Entry 5F1U (X-ray diffraction, 2.35 A resolution); this record covers chains C and D of the 4 polymer chains in the assembly.

[Chain C (and D)]
Molecule: 4-hydroxy-tetrahydrodipicolinate synthase
Source organism: Campylobacter jejuni
Notes: EC 4.3.3.7; chain D of this document is another copy of the same molecule, construct and numbering; everything in this record applies to it too
UniProt: Q9PPB4 (DAPA_CAMJE); numbering as in UniProt (aligned over 2-298)
Amino-acid sequence (297 residues; row label = number of the first residue in the row):
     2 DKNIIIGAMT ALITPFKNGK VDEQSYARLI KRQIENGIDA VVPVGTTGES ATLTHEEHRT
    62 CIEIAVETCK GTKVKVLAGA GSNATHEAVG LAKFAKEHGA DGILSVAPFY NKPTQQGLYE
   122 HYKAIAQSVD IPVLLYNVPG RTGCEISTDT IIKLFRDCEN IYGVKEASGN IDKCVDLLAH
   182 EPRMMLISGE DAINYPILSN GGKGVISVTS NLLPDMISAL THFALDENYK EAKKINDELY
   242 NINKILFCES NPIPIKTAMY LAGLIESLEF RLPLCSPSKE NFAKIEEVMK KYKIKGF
Not modelled in the structure: 2
Sequence notes: engineered mutation Phe110 (Tyr in Q9PPB4)
Residues lining bound ligands: bis-Lysine (3VN; (2R,5R)-2,5-diamino-2,5-bis(4-aminobutyl)hexanedioic acid): Ser51, Ala52, Leu54, Thr55, His56, His59, Asn84, Ala85, Glu88, Phe110
Curated features (UniProtKB/Swiss-Prot):
  - active site: Tyr137 (Proton donor/acceptor), Lys166 (Schiff-base intermediate with substrate)
  - binding site (pyruvate): Thr48, Ile207
  - site (Part of a proton relay during catalysis): Thr47, Tyr111

[Interface between chain C and chain D]
Pairs across the interface - 63 pairs, chain C then chain D:
  Thr47(C) - Tyr111(D)  hydrogen bond
  Ala52(C) - Asn84(D)
  Ala52(C) - Ala85(D)
  Ala52(C) - Glu88(D)
  Ala52(C) - Asn112(D)
  Thr53(C) - Asn84(D)
  Thr53(C) - Ala85(D)
  Thr53(C) - His87(D)  hydrogen bond (backbone-side chain)
  Asn84(C) - Ala52(D)
  Asn84(C) - Phe110(D)
  Asn84(C) - Pro274(D)
  Ala85(C) - Ala52(D)
  Ala85(C) - Thr53(D)
  Thr86(C) - Leu273(D)  hydrogen bond (backbone-backbone)
  Thr86(C) - Pro274(D)
  His87(C) - Thr53(D)  hydrogen bond (side chain-backbone)
  Glu88(C) - Ala52(D)
  Val107(C) - Tyr111(D)
  Pro109(C) - Pro274(D)  hydrophobic
  Phe110(C) - Phe110(D)  hydrophobic
  Phe110(C) - Tyr111(D)  hydrophobic
  Tyr111(C) - Thr47(D)  hydrogen bond
  Tyr111(C) - Ser51(D)
  Tyr111(C) - Val107(D)
  Tyr111(C) - Phe110(D)  hydrophobic
  Tyr111(C) - Arg142(D)  hydrogen bond (backbone-side chain)
  Asn112(C) - Ala52(D)
  Asn112(C) - Arg142(D)
  Asn112(C) - Pro274(D)
  Asn112(C) - Leu275(D)
  Lys113(C) - Gly141(D)
  Lys113(C) - Arg142(D)
  Lys113(C) - Ser251(D)  hydrogen bond (backbone-side chain)
  Pro114(C) - Pro274(D)
  Thr115(C) - Glu250(D)
  Thr115(C) - Ile254(D)
  Thr115(C) - Cys276(D)
  Gly118(C) - Pro274(D)
  Gly118(C) - Cys276(D)
  Glu121(C) - Leu273(D)
  His122(C) - Pro274(D)
  Gly141(C) - Lys113(D)  hydrogen bond (backbone-side chain)
  Gly141(C) - Gly144(D)
  Arg142(C) - Tyr111(D)  hydrogen bond (side chain-backbone)
  Arg142(C) - Asn112(D)  hydrogen bond (side chain-backbone)
  Arg142(C) - Lys113(D)
  Arg142(C) - Thr143(D)
  Thr143(C) - Arg142(D)
  Gly144(C) - Gly141(D)
  Glu250(C) - Thr115(D)
  Ser251(C) - Lys113(D)  hydrogen bond (side chain-backbone)
  Leu273(C) - Thr86(D)  hydrogen bond (backbone-side chain)
  Leu273(C) - Glu121(D)
  Pro274(C) - Asn84(D)
  Pro274(C) - Thr86(D)
  Pro274(C) - Pro109(D)  hydrophobic
  Pro274(C) - Asn112(D)
  Pro274(C) - Pro114(D)
  Pro274(C) - Gly118(D)
  Pro274(C) - His122(D)
  Leu275(C) - Asn112(D)
  Cys276(C) - Thr115(D)
  Cys276(C) - Gly118(D)
Interface residues without a listed pair, chain C (34 interface residues in all): Ser51, Thr55, Gln117, Tyr137, Ile254
Interface residues without a listed pair, chain D (36 interface residues in all): Thr55, Gln117, Leu119, Tyr137, Asn252

[Summary]
34 residues of chain C face 36 of chain D across their interface; the contacts include 12 hydrogen bonds.
Among the polar pairs are Thr47(C)-Tyr111(D), Thr53(C)-His87(D) and Tyr111(C)-Arg142(D). Bound to chain C:
bis-Lysine.
Both chains are 4-hydroxy-tetrahydrodipicolinate synthase (Campylobacter jejuni). Entry 5F1U (biomimetic
design results in a potent allosteric inhibitor of dihydrodipicolinate synthase from Campylobacter jejuni) was
determined by X-ray diffraction (same publication as 5F1V).
